PDB entry 3IC1 | X-ray diffraction, 2.30 A resolution | chains A and B

# Chain A (and B)
Protein: Succinyl-diaminopimelate desuccinylase
Organism: Haemophilus influenzae
Notes: EC 3.5.1.18; chain B of this document is another copy of the same molecule, construct and numbering; everything in this record applies to it too
UniProt: P44514 (DAPE_HAEIN); residues 1-377 here = UniProt positions 1-377
Sequence (377 residues; each row starts with the number of its first residue):
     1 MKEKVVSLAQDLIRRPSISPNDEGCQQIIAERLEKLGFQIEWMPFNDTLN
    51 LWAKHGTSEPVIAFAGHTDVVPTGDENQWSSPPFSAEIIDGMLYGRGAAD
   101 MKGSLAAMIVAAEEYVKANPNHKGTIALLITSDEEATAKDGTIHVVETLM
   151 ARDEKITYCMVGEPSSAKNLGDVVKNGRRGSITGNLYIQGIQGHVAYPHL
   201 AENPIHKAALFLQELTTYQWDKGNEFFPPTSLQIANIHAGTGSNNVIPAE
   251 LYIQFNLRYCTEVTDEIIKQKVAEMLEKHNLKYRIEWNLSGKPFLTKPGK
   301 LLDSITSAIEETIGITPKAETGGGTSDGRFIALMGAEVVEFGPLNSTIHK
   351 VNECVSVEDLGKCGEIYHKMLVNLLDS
Unresolved in the structure: 193-196, 244-245, 377 (chain B: 192-198, 377)
Ion coordination: Zn2+ site 1: His67, Asp100, Glu163; Zn2+ site 2: Asp100, Glu135, His349
Curated features (UniProtKB/Swiss-Prot):
  - active site: Asp69, Glu134 (Proton acceptor)
  - binding site (Zn(2+)): His67, Asp100, Glu135, Glu163, His349
  - mutagenesis: His67 (H67A: Reduction of affinity for L,L-SDAP and of catalytic efficiency), Glu134 (E134A: Absence of desuccinylase activity; E134D: Reduction of the catalytic efficiency), His349 (H349A: Absence of desuccinylase activity and of zinc ion)
What the authors report for this chain:
  - Zn2+ coordination: His67, Asp100, Glu135, Glu163, His349
  - catalytic residues: Glu134 (citing earlier work)
  - contacts within the chain: His67-Asp69 (hydrogen bond)
  - catalytic residues: Thr325, His349 (proposed by the authors, not directly observed)
  - binding site for sulfate ion: Arg178, Arg258, Arg329 (proposed by the authors, not directly observed)
  - Zn2+ coordination through a water molecule: Glu134

# How chain A and chain B interact
Pairs across the interface - 47 pairs, chain A then chain B:
  Tyr197(A) with Pro229(B)
  Leu200(A) with Thr216(B); Thr217(B); Tyr218(B); Gln219(B)
  Ala201(A) with Thr217(B)
  Asn203(A) with Thr216(B)
  Ile205(A) with Ile234(B), hydrophobic
  His206(A) with Gln213(B), hydrogen bond (side chain-backbone); Thr216(B), hydrogen bond; Thr217(B), hydrogen bond
  Ala209(A) with Ala209(B); Gln213(B)
  Leu210(A) with Gln213(B)
  Gln213(A) with His206(B); Gln213(B)
  Thr216(A) with Leu200(B); His206(B), hydrogen bond
  Thr217(A) with Leu200(B); His206(B)
  Ile234(A) with Ile205(B), hydrophobic
  Ala235(A) with Gly240(B)
  Asn236(A) with Ala239(B); Gly240(B); Thr241(B), hydrogen bond (side chain-backbone); Gly242(B), hydrogen bond (side chain-backbone)
  Ile237(A) with Ile237(B); His238(B); Ala239(B), hydrogen bond (backbone-backbone)
  His238(A) with Ile237(B); His238(B); Ser243(B)
  Ala239(A) with Asn236(B); Ile237(B), hydrogen bond (backbone-backbone); His238(B), hydrogen bond (backbone-side chain)
  Gly240(A) with Ala235(B); Asn236(B); His238(B), hydrogen bond (backbone-side chain)
  Thr241(A) with Asn236(B), hydrogen bond (backbone-side chain)
  Gly242(A) with Asn236(B), hydrogen bond (backbone-side chain)
  Ser243(A) with Ala235(B); Asn236(B); Gln254(B), hydrogen bond (backbone-side chain)
  Ile247(A) with Gln233(B); Ala235(B), hydrophobic
  Pro248(A) with Ile234(B); Ala235(B)
Other interface residues (no listed pair), chain A (26 interface residues in all): Leu212, Tyr218, Leu251
Other interface residues (no listed pair), chain B (27 interface residues in all): Ala201, Leu210, Leu212, Asp221, Asn256

# Overview
26 residues of chain A and 27 residues of chain B are in contact, with 13 hydrogen bonds. Polar contacts
include His206(A)-Gln213(B), His206(A)-Thr216(B) and His206(A)-Thr217(B). From the paper: catalytic residues
Glu134(A), Thr325(A) and His349(A); a binding site for sulfate ion at Arg178(A), Arg258(A) and Arg329(A).
Both chains are Succinyl-diaminopimelate desuccinylase (Haemophilus influenzae). Entry 3IC1 (Crystal structure
of zinc-bound succinyl-diaminopimelate desuccinylase from Haemophilus influenzae) was determined by X-ray
diffraction (same publication as 3ISZ).
